Entry 6EY1 (X-ray diffraction, 1.20 A resolution); this record covers chain A.

[Chain A]
Molecule: HIF prolyl hydroxylase
From: Trichoplax adhaerens
Reference sequence: I6QVT6 (I6QVT6_TRIAD); residues 64-300 here = UniProt positions 64-300
Chain sequence (257 residues; row label = number of the first residue in the row):
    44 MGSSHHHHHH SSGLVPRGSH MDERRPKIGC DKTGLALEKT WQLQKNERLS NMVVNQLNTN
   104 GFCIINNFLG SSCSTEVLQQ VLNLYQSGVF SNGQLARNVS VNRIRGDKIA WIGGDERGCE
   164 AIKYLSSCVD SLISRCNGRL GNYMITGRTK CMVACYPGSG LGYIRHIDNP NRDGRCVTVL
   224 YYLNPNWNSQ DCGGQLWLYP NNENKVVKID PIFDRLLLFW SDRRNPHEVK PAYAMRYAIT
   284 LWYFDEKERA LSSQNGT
Not modelled in the structure: 44-72, 76-77, 137-146, 296-300
Differences from the reference sequence: initiating methionine (44); expression tag (45-63)
Disulfide bonds: C73-C116
Metal / ion sites: Mn2+: H209, D211, H270 (together with acetate ion)
What the authors report for this chain:
  - Mn2+ coordination: H209, D211, H270
  - binding site for acetate ion: R279
  - conformationally variable residues (order/disorder transition): Q137 to R146

[In short]
H209, D211 and H270 coordinate Mn2+. From the paper: a binding site for acetate ion at R279; Mn2+ coordination
by H209, D211 and H270.
Chain A is HIF prolyl hydroxylase (Trichoplax adhaerens); the structure, prolyl hydroxylase from Trichoplax
adhaerens, was determined by X-ray diffraction, deposited together with 6F0W.
